Entry 8ICZ (X-ray diffraction, 3.10 A resolution); this record covers chains T and A of the 3 polymer chains in the assembly.

[Chain T]
Molecule: 8-nt DNA strand
Sequence (8 nucleotides; numbered 1 to 8; the number before each row is that of its first residue):
     1 CATTAGAA

[Chain A]
Protein: Protein (DNA polymerase beta (e.c.2.7.7.7))
From: Homo sapiens
UniProt: P06746 (DPOB_HUMAN); residues 2-335 here correspond to UniProt positions 1-334 (UniProt number = residue number - 1)
Sequence (335 residues; each row starts with the number of its first residue):
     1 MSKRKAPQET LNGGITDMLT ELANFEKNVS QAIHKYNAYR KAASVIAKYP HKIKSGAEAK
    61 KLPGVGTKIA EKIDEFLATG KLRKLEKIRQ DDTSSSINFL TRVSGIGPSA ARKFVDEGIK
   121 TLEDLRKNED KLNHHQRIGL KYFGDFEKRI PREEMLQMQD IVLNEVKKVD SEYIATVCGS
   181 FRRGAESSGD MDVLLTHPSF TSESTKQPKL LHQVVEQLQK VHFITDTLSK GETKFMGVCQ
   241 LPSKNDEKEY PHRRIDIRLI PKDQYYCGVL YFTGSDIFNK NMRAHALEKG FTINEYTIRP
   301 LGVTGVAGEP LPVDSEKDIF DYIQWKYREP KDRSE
Unresolved in the structure: 1-8
Bound ions: Na+ site 1 near Leu-62 (its only coordinating residue here); Na+ site 2: Thr-101, Val-103, Ile-106 (shared with 1 residue of chain P)
UniProt features mapped onto this chain:
  - binding site (K(+)): Lys-61
  - binding site (Na(+)): Lys-61

[Interface between chain T and chain A]
Residue-residue contacts - 11 pairs, chain T then chain A:
  DA2(T) / Tyr-296(A)  sugar contact
  DT3(T) / Thr-233(A)  phosphate contact
  DT3(T) / Lys-234(A)  phosphate contact
  DT4(T) / Ser-229(A)  phosphate contact
  DT4(T) / Lys-230(A)  phosphate contact
  DT4(T) / Gly-231(A)  phosphate contact
  DT4(T) / Glu-232(A)  hydrogen bond to the phosphate
  DT4(T) / Thr-233(A)  hydrogen bond to the phosphate
  DT4(T) / Lys-234(A)  hydrogen bond to the phosphate
  DA5(T) / Ser-229(A)  sugar contact
  DA5(T) / Lys-230(A)  phosphate contact
Other interface residues (no listed pair), chain T (6 interface residues in all): DC1, DG6
Other interface residues (no listed pair), chain A (10 interface residues in all): Asn-133, His-134, Glu-295

[Summary]
6 residues of chain T face 10 of chain A across their interface, with 3 hydrogen bonds. Polar contacts include
DT4(T)/Glu-232(A), DT4(T)/Thr-233(A) and DT4(T)/Lys-234(A). Thr-101(A), Val-103(A) and Ile-106(A) form the Na+
site 2. UniProt lists K+-binding residue Lys-61(A) and Na+-binding residue Lys-61(A) on chain A.
Chain T is an 8-nt DNA strand and chain A is Protein (DNA polymerase beta (e.c.2.7.7.7)) (Homo sapiens); the
structure, DNA polymerase beta (pol B) (e.c.2.7.7.7) complexed with seven base pairs of DNA; soaked in the
..., was determined by X-ray diffraction (same publication as 1ZQA, 1ZQB, 1ZQC, 1ZQD, 1ZQE, 1ZQG and 28
further entries).
